Entry 4UHK (X-ray diffraction, 2.60 A resolution); this record covers chains B and C.

Chain B (and C):
Protein: Transcriptional regulatory protein cpxr
Source organism: Escherichia coli
Notes: chain C of this document is another copy of the same molecule, construct and numbering; everything in this record applies to it too
UniProtKB: P0AE88 (CPXR_ECOLI); residue numbers follow UniProt; this construct covers 1-123
Chain sequence (136 residues; row label = number of the first residue in the row):
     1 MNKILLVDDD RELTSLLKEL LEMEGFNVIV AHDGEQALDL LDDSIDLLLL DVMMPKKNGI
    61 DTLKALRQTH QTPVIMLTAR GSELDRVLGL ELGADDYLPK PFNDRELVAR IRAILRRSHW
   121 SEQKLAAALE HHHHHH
Not modelled in the structure: 1, 130-136
Differences from the reference sequence: expression tag (124-136)
Modified positions: D51 (aspartyl phosphate; PHD)
Swiss-Prot annotation at these positions:
  - modified residue: D51 (4-aspartylphosphate)
Ion coordination: Mg2+: D9, D51, M53

Interface between chain B and chain C:
Residue-residue contacts (54):
  R67(B) - R117(C)
  R67(B) - W120(C)
  Q71(B) - R117(C)  hydrogen bond (backbone-side chain)
  Q71(B) - W120(C)
  T72(B) - R117(C)
  P73(B) - R117(C)
  E83(B) - N103(C)
  R86(B) - E106(C)  salt bridge
  V87(B) - R105(C)
  V87(B) - E106(C)
  L90(B) - A109(C)  hydrophobic
  L90(B) - R110(C)
  L90(B) - A113(C)  hydrophobic
  L90(B) - R116(C)  hydrogen bond (backbone-side chain)
  E91(B) - R105(C)  salt bridge
  E91(B) - R116(C)
  G93(B) - R116(C)  hydrogen bond (backbone-side chain)
  A94(B) - A113(C)
  A94(B) - R116(C)  hydrogen bond (backbone-side chain)
  D95(B) - R117(C)  salt bridge
  D96(B) - R110(C)  salt bridge
  Y97(B) - R110(C)  hydrogen bond (backbone-side chain)
  N103(B) - E83(C)
  R105(B) - V87(C)
  E106(B) - R86(C)  salt bridge
  E106(B) - V87(C)
  A109(B) - L90(C)  hydrophobic
  A109(B) - E91(C)
  R110(B) - L90(C)
  R110(B) - D96(C)  salt bridge
  R110(B) - Y97(C)  hydrogen bond (side chain-backbone)
  R112(B) - E91(C)  salt bridge
  A113(B) - L90(C)  hydrophobic
  A113(B) - A94(C)
  R116(B) - L90(C)  hydrogen bond (side chain-backbone)
  R116(B) - E91(C)
  R116(B) - G93(C)  hydrogen bond (side chain-backbone)
  R116(B) - A94(C)  hydrogen bond (side chain-backbone)
  R117(B) - R67(C)
  R117(B) - Q71(C)  hydrogen bond (side chain-backbone)
  R117(B) - T72(C)
  R117(B) - P73(C)
  R117(B) - D95(C)  salt bridge
  W120(B) - R67(C)
  W120(B) - Q71(C)
  S121(B) - S121(C)  hydrogen bond
  K124(B) - Q71(C)
  L125(B) - K124(C)
  L125(B) - L125(C)  hydrophobic
  L125(B) - A128(C)  hydrophobic
  A128(B) - L125(C)  hydrophobic
  A128(B) - L129(C)  hydrophobic
  L129(B) - A128(C)  hydrophobic
  L129(B) - L129(C)  hydrophobic
Also at the interface, not in a pair above, chain B (30 interface residues in all): I114
Also at the interface, not in a pair above, chain C (29 interface residues in all): I114

Summary:
The interface between chain B and chain C involves 30 residues on one side and 29 on the other; the contacts
include 11 hydrogen bonds and 8 salt bridges. Polar contacts include R86(B)-E106(C), E91(B)-R105(C) and
D95(B)-R117(C). D9(B), D51(B) and M53(B) coordinate Mg2+.
Both chains are Transcriptional regulatory protein cpxr (Escherichia coli). Entry 4UHK (Crystal structure of
the receiver domain of CpxR from E. coli (phosphorylated)) was determined by X-ray diffraction together with
5LFK and 4UHJ from the same study.
